1C9B - chains C and A of the 4 polymer chains in the assembly; structure by X-ray diffraction, 2.65 A resolution.

== Chain C ==
Molecule: Admlp tata-box DNA containing iib recognition element
Sequence (18 nucleotides; row label = number of the first residue in the row):
     1 GGGCGCCTAT AAAAGGGG

== Chain A ==
Name: General transcription factor iib
Source organism: Homo sapiens
Notes: fragment: c-terminal core domain
Reference sequence: Q00403 (TF2B_HUMAN); numbering as in UniProt (aligned over 110-316)
Sequence (207 residues; each row starts with the number of its first residue):
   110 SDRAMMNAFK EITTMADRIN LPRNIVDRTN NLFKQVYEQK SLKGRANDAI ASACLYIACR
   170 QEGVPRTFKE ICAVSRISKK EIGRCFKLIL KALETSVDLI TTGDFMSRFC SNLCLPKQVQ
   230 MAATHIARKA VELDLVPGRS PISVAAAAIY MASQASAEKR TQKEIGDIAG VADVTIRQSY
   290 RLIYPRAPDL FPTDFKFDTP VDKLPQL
Swiss-Prot annotation at these positions:
  - region (Core promoter DNA-binding): Lys189 to Arg193, Ser249 to Ser252, Val283 to Arg286
  - binding site (DNA): Lys152, Arg154, Lys189, Lys196, Arg248, Lys272, Ala281, Thr284, Arg286, Arg290
  - modified residue: Lys238 (N6-acetyllysine)
What the authors report for this chain:
  - binding site for Admlp tata-box DNA containing iib recognition element (chain C): Lys189, Arg193, Arg290
  - binding site for Admlp tata-box DNA containing iib recognition element: Val283
  - specificity-determining residues: Val283 (citing earlier work)
  - binding site for Admlp tata-box DNA containing iib recognition element: Gln271, Arg286
  - contacts within the chain: Tyr259-Gln271 (hydrogen bond), Gln271-Arg286
  - binding site for Admlp tata-box DNA containing iib recognition element: Gly153, Arg154, Ala155, Asn156

== How chain C and chain A interact ==
Residue-residue contacts (8):
  DG1(C) with Arg286(A), base contact; Arg290(A), phosphate contact
  DG2(C) with Arg290(A), salt bridge to the phosphate
  DT8(C) with Lys189(A), salt bridge to the phosphate
  DA9(C) with Lys189(A), phosphate contact; Arg193(A), salt bridge to the phosphate; Lys196(A), phosphate contact
  DT10(C) with Lys196(A), salt bridge to the phosphate
Other interface residues (no listed pair), chain A (6 interface residues in all): Leu316

== Summary ==
5 residues of chain C and 6 residues of chain A are in contact; the contacts include 4 salt bridges. Polar
pairs include DG2(C)-Arg290(A), DT8(C)-Lys189(A) and DA9(C)-Arg193(A). From the paper: a binding site for
Admlp tata-box DNA containing iib recognition element at Val283(A), Gln271(A) and Arg286(A) among others; a
binding site for Admlp tata-box DNA containing iib recognition element (chain C) at Lys189(A), Arg193(A) and
Arg290(A).
Chain C is Admlp tata-box DNA containing iib recognition element and chain A is General transcription factor
iib (Homo sapiens); the structure, Crystal structure of a human tbp core domain-human tfiib core domain
complex bound to an extended ..., was determined by X-ray diffraction.
